6DG0 - chains A and D; structure by X-ray diffraction, 2.46 A resolution.

[Chain A]
Name: Mec-8 protein
Organism: Caenorhabditis elegans
Reference sequence: Q22039 (Q22039_CAEEL); residues 20-105 here correspond to UniProt positions 227-312 (UniProt number = residue number + 207)
Amino-acid sequence (88 residues; numbered 18 to 105; the number before each row is that of its first residue):
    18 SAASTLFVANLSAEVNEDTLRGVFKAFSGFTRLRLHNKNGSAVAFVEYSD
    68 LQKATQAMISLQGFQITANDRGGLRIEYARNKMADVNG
Disordered / not traced: 18, 83, 104-105
Differences from the reference sequence: expression tag (18-19); engineered mutation Ala-20 (Cys227 in Q22039), Ala-59 (Cys266 in Q22039)

[Chain D]
Molecule: 6-nt DNA strand
Sequence (6 nucleotides; numbered 0 to 5; the number before each row is that of its first residue; numbering starts at 0):
     0 AGCACA

[Interface between chain A and chain D]
Contacting residue pairs - 24 pairs, chain A then chain D:
  Thr-22(A) / DA3(D)  base contact
  Phe-24(A) / DG1(D)  base contact
  Phe-24(A) / DC2(D)  stacking on the base
  Ala-26(A) / DG1(D)  base contact
  Arg-51(A) / DA3(D)  base contact
  Arg-51(A) / DC4(D)  hydrogen bond to the base
  His-53(A) / DA3(D)  sugar contact
  Phe-62(A) / DC2(D)  base contact
  Phe-62(A) / DA3(D)  stacking on the base
  Asp-87(A) / DA0(D)  base contact
  Arg-92(A) / DA0(D)  hydrogen bond to the base
  Arg-92(A) / DG1(D)  hydrogen bond to the base
  Glu-94(A) / DG1(D)  hydrogen bond to the base
  Glu-94(A) / DC2(D)  hydrogen bond to the base
  Tyr-95(A) / DC2(D)  hydrogen bond to the base
  Ala-96(A) / DC2(D)  base contact
  Arg-97(A) / DC2(D)  salt bridge to the phosphate
  Asn-98(A) / DA3(D)  hydrogen bond to the base
  Lys-99(A) / DA3(D)  base contact
  Lys-99(A) / DC4(D)  hydrogen bond to the base
  Met-100(A) / DA3(D)  base contact
  Met-100(A) / DC4(D)  base contact
  Ala-101(A) / DC4(D)  hydrogen bond to the base
  Ala-101(A) / DA5(D)  base contact

[Summary]
16 residues of chain A and 6 residues of chain D are in contact; the contacts include 9 hydrogen bonds, 1 salt
bridge and 2 aromatic stacking contacts. Polar contacts include Arg-51(A)/DC4(D), Arg-92(A)/DA0(D) and
Arg-92(A)/DG1(D).
Here chain A is Mec-8 protein (Caenorhabditis elegans) and chain D is a 6-nt DNA strand. Entry 6DG0 (MEC-8
C-terminal RRM domain bound to AGCACA) was determined by X-ray diffraction.
